Entry 8WRY (electron microscopy, 2.60 A resolution); this record covers chains D and A of the 4 polymer chains in the assembly.

== Chain D ==
Protein: Lymphocyte antigen 96
From: Mus musculus
UniProtKB: Q9JHF9 (LY96_MOUSE); residues 19-160 here = UniProt positions 19-160
Chain sequence (142 residues; each row starts with the number of its first residue):
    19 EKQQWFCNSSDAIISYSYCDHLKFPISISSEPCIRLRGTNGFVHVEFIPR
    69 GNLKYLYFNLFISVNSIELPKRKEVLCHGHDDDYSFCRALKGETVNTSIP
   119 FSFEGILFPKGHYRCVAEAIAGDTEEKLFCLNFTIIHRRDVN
Not modelled in the structure: 19-20, 157-160
Disulfide bonds: Cys37-Cys148, Cys95-Cys105
Covalent attachments: glycan linked to Asn114, Asn150
Ligand contacts: (3R)-3-(tetradecanoyloxy)tetradecanoic acid / (3R)-3-(dodecanoyloxy)tetradecanoic acid / glucosamine 4-phosphate / XIQ: Trp23, Ile32, Ile46, Ser48, Ile52, Leu54, Val61, Val63, Phe65, Leu74, Phe76, Leu78, Ile80, Arg90, Glu92, Leu94, Tyr102, Phe104, Ile117, Pro118, Phe119, Ser120, Phe121, Ile124, Phe126, Tyr131, Cys133, Ala135, Phe151, Ile153

== Chain A ==
Protein: Toll-like receptor 4
From: Mus musculus
UniProtKB: Q9QUK6 (TLR4_MOUSE); numbering as in UniProt (aligned over 26-629)
Chain sequence (604 residues; each row starts with the number of its first residue):
    26 NPCIEVVPNITYQCMDQKLSKVPDDIPSSTKNIDLSFNPLKILKSYSFSN
    76 FSELQWLDLSRCEIETIEDKAWHGLHHLSNLILTGNPIQSFSPGSFSGLT
   126 SLENLVAVETKLASLESFPIGQLITLKKLNVAHNFIHSCKLPAYFSNLTN
   176 LVHVDLSYNYIQTITVNDLQFLRENPQVNLSLDMSLNPIDFIQDQAFQGI
   226 KLHELTLRGNFNSSNIMKTCLQNLAGLHVHRLILGEFKDERNLEIFEPSI
   276 MEGLCDVTIDEFRLTYTNDFSDDIVKFHCLANVSAMSLAGVSIKYLEDVP
   326 KHFKWQSLSIIRCQLKQFPTLDLPFLKSLTLTMNKGSISFKKVALPSLSY
   376 LDLSRNALSFSGCCSYSDLGTNSLRHLDLSFNGAIIMSANFMGLEELQHL
   426 DFQHSTLKRVTEFSAFLSLEKLLYLDISYTNTKIDFDGIFLGLTSLNTLK
   476 MAGNSFKDNTLSNVFANTTNLTFLDLSKCQLEQISWGVFDTLHRLQLLNM
   526 SHNNLLFLDSSHYNQLYSLSTLDCSFNRIETSKGILQHFPKSLAFFNLTN
   576 NSVACICEHQKFLQWVKEQKQFLVNVEQMTCATPVEMNTSLVLDFNNSTC
   626 YMYK
Not modelled in the structure: 621-629
Disulfide bonds: Cys28-Cys39, Cys280-Cys304, Cys388-Cys389, Cys580-Cys606
Covalent attachments: N-acetylglucosamine (NAG) linked to Asn34, Asn75, Asn172, Asn204, Asn237, Asn307, Asn492, Asn524, Asn572
Ligand contacts:
  - (3R)-3-(tetradecanoyloxy)tetradecanoic acid / (3R)-3-(dodecanoyloxy)tetradecanoic acid / glucosamine 4-phosphate / XIQ, molecule 1: Lys263, Gln339, Lys360
  - (3R)-3-(tetradecanoyloxy)tetradecanoic acid / (3R)-3-(dodecanoyloxy)tetradecanoic acid / glucosamine 4-phosphate / XIQ, molecule 2: Ser413, Arg434, Glu437, Phe438

== Chain D / chain A interface ==
Residue-residue contacts (12):
  Ile85(D) - Phe461(A)  hydrophobic
  Leu87(D) - Phe461(A)  hydrophobic
  Arg90(D) - Glu437(A)  salt bridge
  Gly123(D) - Met417(A)
  Ile124(D) - Ser413(A)
  Ile124(D) - Ala414(A)  hydrophobic
  Ile124(D) - Asn415(A)
  Ile124(D) - Met417(A)
  Leu125(D) - Asn415(A)  hydrogen bond (backbone-side chain)
  Leu125(D) - Met417(A)
  Leu125(D) - Leu442(A)
  Pro127(D) - Leu442(A)  hydrophobic
Interface residues without a listed pair, chain D (10 interface residues in all): Glu86, Pro88, Phe126
Interface residues without a listed pair, chain A (13 interface residues in all): Thr436, Ser439, Ser443, Asp460, Asp462, Gly463

== In short ==
The interface between chain D and chain A involves 10 residues on one side and 13 on the other; the contacts
include 1 hydrogen bond and 1 salt bridge. Polar contacts include Arg90(D)-Glu437(A) and Leu125(D)-Asn415(A).
Here chain D is Lymphocyte antigen 96 and chain A is Toll-like receptor 4, both from Mus musculus. Entry 8WRY
(Cryo-EM Structure of Mouse TLR4/MD-2/DLAM3 Complex) was determined by electron microscopy, deposited together
with 9J03, 8WSA, 8WTA, 8WQT and 8WO1.
